Entry 6ZA6 (X-ray diffraction, 1.80 A resolution); this record covers chain A.

Chain A:
Name: Salicylate synthase
Source organism: Mycobacterium tuberculosis (strain ATCC 25618 / H37Rv)
Notes: EC 5.4.99.5, 4.2.99.21, 5.4.4.2
UniProt: P9WFX1 (MBTI_MYCTU); numbering as in UniProt (aligned over 1-450)
Sequence (452 residues; each row starts with the number of its first residue; numbers below 1 keep their minus sign (Gly-1 is residue -1)):
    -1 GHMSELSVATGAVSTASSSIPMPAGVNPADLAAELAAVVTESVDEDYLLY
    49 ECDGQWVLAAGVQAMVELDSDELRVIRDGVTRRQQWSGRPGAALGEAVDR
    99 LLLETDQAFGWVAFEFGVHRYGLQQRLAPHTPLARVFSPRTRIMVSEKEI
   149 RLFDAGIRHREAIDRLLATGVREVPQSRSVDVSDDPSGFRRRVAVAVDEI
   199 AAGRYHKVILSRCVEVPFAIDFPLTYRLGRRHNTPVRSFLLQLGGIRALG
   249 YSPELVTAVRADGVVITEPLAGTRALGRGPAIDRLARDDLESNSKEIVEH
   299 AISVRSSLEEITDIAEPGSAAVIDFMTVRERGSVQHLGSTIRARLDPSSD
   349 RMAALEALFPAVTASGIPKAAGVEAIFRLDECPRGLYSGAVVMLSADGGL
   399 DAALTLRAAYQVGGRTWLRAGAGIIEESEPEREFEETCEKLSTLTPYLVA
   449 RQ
Not modelled in the structure: -1 to 14, 450
Construct notes: expression tag (-1 to 0)
Swiss-Prot annotation at these positions:
  - active site: Glu252 (Proton donor)
  - binding site (substrate): Gly270, Thr271, Tyr385, Arg405, Gly419 to Gly421, Lys438
  - binding site (Mg(2+)): Glu297, Glu431, Glu434
  - site: Leu268 (Could activate a water molecule for attack at the C2 of chorismate and involved in recognition/elimination of the C4 hydroxyl)
  - mutagenesis: Lys205 (K205A: Only the chorismate mutase activity is observed), Glu252 (E252Q: No activity is observed), Leu268 (L268A: Only the chorismate mutase activity is observed), Thr271 (T271A: Only the chorismate mutase activity is observed), His334 (H334M: Only the chorismate mutase activity is observed), Arg405 (R405A: Only the chorismate mutase activity is observed)
What the authors report for this chain:
  - binding site for phosphate ion: Thr271
  - catalytic residues: Lys205, Glu252 (citing earlier work)

Overview:
UniProt lists active-site residue Glu252, 8 substrate-binding residues, 3 Mg2+-binding residues and 6
mutagenesis sites. From the paper: catalytic residues Lys205 and Glu252; a binding site for phosphate ion at
Thr271.
Chain A is Salicylate synthase (Mycobacterium tuberculosis (strain ATCC 25618 / H37Rv)); the structure, M.
tuberculosis salicylate synthase MbtI in complex with Ba2+, was determined by X-ray diffraction (same
publication as 6ZA5 and 6ZA4).
